PDB entry 8FXH | electron microscopy, 2.80 A resolution | chains B and D of the 6 polymer chains in the assembly

== Chain B (and D) ==
Molecule: RimK domain-containing protein ATP-grasp
Source organism: Stanieria sp. NIES-3757
Notes: chain D of this document is another copy of the same molecule, construct and numbering; everything in this record applies to it too
UniProtKB: A0A140K0M0 (A0A140K0M0_9CYAN); numbering as in UniProt (aligned over 1-636)
Sequence (642 residues; numbered 1 to 642; the number before each row is that of its first residue):
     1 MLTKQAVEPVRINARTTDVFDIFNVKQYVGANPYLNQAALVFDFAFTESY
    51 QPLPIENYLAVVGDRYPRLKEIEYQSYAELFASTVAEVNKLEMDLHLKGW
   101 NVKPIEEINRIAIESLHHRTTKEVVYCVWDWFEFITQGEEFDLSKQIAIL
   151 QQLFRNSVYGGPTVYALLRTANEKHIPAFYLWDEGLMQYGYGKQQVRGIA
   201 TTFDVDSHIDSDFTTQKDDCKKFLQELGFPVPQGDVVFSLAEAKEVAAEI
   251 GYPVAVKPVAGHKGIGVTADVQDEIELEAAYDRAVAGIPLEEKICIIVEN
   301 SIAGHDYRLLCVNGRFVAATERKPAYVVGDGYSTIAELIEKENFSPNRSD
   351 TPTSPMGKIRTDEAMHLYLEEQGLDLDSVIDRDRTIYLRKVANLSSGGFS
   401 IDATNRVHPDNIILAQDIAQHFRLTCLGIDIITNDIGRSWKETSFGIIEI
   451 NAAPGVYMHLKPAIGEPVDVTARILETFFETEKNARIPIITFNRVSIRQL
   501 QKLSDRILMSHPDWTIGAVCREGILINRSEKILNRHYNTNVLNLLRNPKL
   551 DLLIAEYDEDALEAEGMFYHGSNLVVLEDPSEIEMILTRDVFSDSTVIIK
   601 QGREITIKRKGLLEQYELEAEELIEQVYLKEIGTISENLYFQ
Disordered / not traced: 1-5, 637-642
Sequence notes: expression tag (637-642)
What the authors report for this chain:
  - self-association interface (contacts with another copy of this molecule); pairs are residue here / residue on that copy: R528-E617, R528-Y616 (hydrophobic contact), K610-R315 (backbone contact), L613-Q416 (backbone contact), G611
  - mutagenesis - Q416A/R528G (Tm change 10 degC): decreased stability
  - mutagenesis - R389A, Q416A/R528G: decreased catalytic activity
  - mutagenesis - D362A, N393A, S395A: abolished catalytic activity

== Chain B / chain D interface ==
Contacting residue pairs - 4 pairs, chain B then chain D:
  E614(B) - N527(D)
  Q615(B) - S529(D)
  Y616(B) - R528(D)
  E619(B) - R528(D)  salt bridge
Also at the interface, not in a pair above, chain B (8 interface residues in all): R609, L612, E617, K630
Also at the interface, not in a pair above, chain D (5 interface residues in all): P512, K549
Interface features reported in the paper:
  - residue pairs: R528(D)-E617(B)

== Summary ==
Chain B and chain D form an interface of 8 and 5 residues respectively; the contacts include 1 salt bridge.
The salt-bridged pair is E619(B)-R528(D). The authors report a contact between R528(D) and E617(B). The paper
reports that D362A, N393A and S395A of chain B abolish catalytic activity; a self-association interface
involving R528(B), K610(B) and G611(B) among others; 5 substitutions were tested in all.
Chain B and chain D are both RimK domain-containing protein ATP-grasp (Stanieria sp. NIES-3757); the
structure, Cryo-EM structure of Stanieria sp. CphA2, was determined by electron microscopy, deposited together
with 8FXI.
